Entry 3B98 (X-ray diffraction, 2.08 A resolution); this record covers chain A.

Chain A:
Molecule: Prostaglandin I2 synthase
From: Danio rerio
Notes: EC 5.3.99.4
Reference sequence: A9LLA5 (A9LLA5_DANRE); residue numbers follow UniProt; this construct covers 17-480
Chain sequence (475 residues; each row starts with the number of its first residue):
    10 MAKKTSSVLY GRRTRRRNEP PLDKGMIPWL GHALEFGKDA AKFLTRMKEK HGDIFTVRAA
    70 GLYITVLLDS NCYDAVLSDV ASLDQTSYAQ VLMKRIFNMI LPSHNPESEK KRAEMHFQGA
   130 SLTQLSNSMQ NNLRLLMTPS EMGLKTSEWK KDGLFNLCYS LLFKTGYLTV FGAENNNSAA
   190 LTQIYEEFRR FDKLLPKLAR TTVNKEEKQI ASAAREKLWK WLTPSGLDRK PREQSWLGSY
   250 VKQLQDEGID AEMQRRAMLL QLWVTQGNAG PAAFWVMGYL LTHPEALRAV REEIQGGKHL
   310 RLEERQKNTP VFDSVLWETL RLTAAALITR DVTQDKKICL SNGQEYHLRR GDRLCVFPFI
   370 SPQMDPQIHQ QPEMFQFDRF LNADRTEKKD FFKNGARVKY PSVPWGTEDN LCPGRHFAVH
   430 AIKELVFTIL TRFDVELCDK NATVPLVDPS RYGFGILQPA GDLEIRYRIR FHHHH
Unresolved in the structure: 10-21, 305-316, 480-484
Differences from the reference sequence: initiating methionine (10); expression tag (11-16, 481-484)
Metal / ion sites: heme Fe near C421 (its only coordinating residue here)
Residues lining bound ligands: heme (HEM): K119, A122, F126, V179, W245, V273, T274, N277, A278, A281, L329, A333, A335, L336, I337, P413, W414, G415, C421, P422, G423, F426, A427, I431, I465
Reported in the primary citation:
  - binding site for heme: N277
  - heme coordination: C421
  - contacts within the chain: W414-C421 (backbone contact), T416-D418 (backbone contact), T416-N419 (backbone contact)
  - catalytic residues: N277 (proposed by the authors, not directly observed)

Overview:
Ligands of chain A: heme. The paper reports the catalytic residue N277; a binding site for heme at N277.
Chain A is Prostaglandin I2 synthase (Danio rerio); the structure, Crystal structure of zebrafish prostacyclin
synthase (cytochrome P450 8A1), was determined by X-ray diffraction, deposited together with 3B6H and 3B99.
